8HPS - chains A and D of the 5 polymer chains in the assembly; structure by electron microscopy, 3.51 A resolution.

Chain A:
Name: ABC sugar transporter, permease component
Source organism: Mycolicibacterium smegmatis MC2 155
UniProtKB: I7G6S2 (I7G6S2_MYCS2); residues 1-305 here = UniProt positions 1-305
Chain sequence (305 residues; row label = number of the first residue in the row):
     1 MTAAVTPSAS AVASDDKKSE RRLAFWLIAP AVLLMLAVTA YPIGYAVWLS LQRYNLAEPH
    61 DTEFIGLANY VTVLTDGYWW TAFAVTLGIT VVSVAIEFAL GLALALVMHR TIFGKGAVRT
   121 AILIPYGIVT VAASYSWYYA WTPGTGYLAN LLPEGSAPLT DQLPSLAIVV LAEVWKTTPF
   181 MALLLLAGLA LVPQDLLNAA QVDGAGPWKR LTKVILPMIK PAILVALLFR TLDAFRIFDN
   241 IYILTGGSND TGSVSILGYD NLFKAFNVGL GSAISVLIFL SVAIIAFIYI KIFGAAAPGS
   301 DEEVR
Unresolved in the structure: 1-14, 300-305

Chain D:
Name: ABC transporter, ATP-binding protein SugC
Source organism: Mycolicibacterium smegmatis MC2 155
UniProtKB: A0R2C0 (A0R2C0_MYCS2); residues 1-406 here = UniProt positions 1-406
Chain sequence (406 residues; numbered 1 to 406; the number before each row is that of its first residue):
     1 MAEIVLDRVT KSYPDGAGGV RAAVKEFSMT IADGEFIILV GPSGCGKSTT LNMIAGLEEI
    61 TSGELRIGGE RVNEKAPKDR DIAMVFQSYA LYPHMTVRQN IAFPLTLAKV PKAEIAAKVE
   121 ETAKILDLSE LLDRKPGQLS GGQRQRVAMG RAIVRSPKAF LMDQPLSNLD AKLRVQMRAE
   181 ISRLQDRLGT TTVYVTHDQT EAMTLGDRVV VMLAGEVQQI GTPDELYSSP ANLFVAGFIG
   241 SPAMNFFPAT RTDVGVRLPF GEVTLTPHML DLLDKQARPE NIIVGIRPEH IEDSALLDGY
   301 ARIRALTFSV RADIVESLGA DKYVHFTTEG AGAESAQLAE LAADSGAGTN QFIARVSADS
   361 RVRTGEQIEL AIDTTKLSIF DAATGLNLTR DITPTDPTEA AGPDAG
Unresolved in the structure: 1, 16-19, 334-351, 392-406
Differences from the reference sequence: engineered mutation Gln-164 (Glu in A0R2C0)
Bound ions: Mg2+: Ser-48, Gln-87 (together with ATP)
Residues lining bound ligands:
  - ATP (adenosine-5'-triphosphate), molecule 1: Tyr-13, Ala-23, Pro-42, Ser-43, Gly-44, Cys-45, Gly-46, Lys-47, Ser-48, Thr-49, Gln-87, Gln-164
  - ATP, molecule 2: Arg-134, Gly-137, Gln-138, Ser-140, Gly-141, Gly-142, Gln-143, Asn-168

Interface between chain A and chain D:
Pairs across the interface - 21 pairs, chain A then chain D:
  Leu-196(A) with Leu-91(D); Tyr-92(D), hydrophobic
  Asn-198(A) with Leu-57(D)
  Ala-199(A) with Phe-86(D), hydrophobic; Tyr-92(D); Arg-151(D), hydrogen bond (backbone-side chain)
  Ala-200(A) with Tyr-92(D)
  Gln-201(A) with Pro-77(D); Lys-78(D)
  Val-202(A) with Pro-77(D), hydrophobic; Ile-82(D); Phe-86(D), hydrophobic
  Asp-203(A) with Leu-107(D); Arg-151(D), salt bridge; Arg-155(D), hydrogen bond (backbone-side chain)
  Gly-204(A) with Lys-78(D)
  Ala-205(A) with Leu-107(D)
  Lys-213(A) with His-94(D), hydrogen bond (backbone-side chain); Phe-103(D)
  Pro-217(A) with His-94(D)
  Met-218(A) with His-94(D)
Interface residues without a listed pair, chain A (16 interface residues in all): Asp-195, Gly-206, Lys-209, Val-214
Interface residues without a listed pair, chain D (18 interface residues in all): Ala-55, Met-84, Ser-88, Ala-90, Pro-93, Pro-104

Summary:
Chain A and chain D form an interface of 16 and 18 residues respectively; the contacts include 3 hydrogen
bonds and 1 salt bridge. Among the polar pairs are Asp-203(A)/Arg-151(D), Ala-199(A)/Arg-151(D) and
Asp-203(A)/Arg-155(D). Ligands of chain D: ATP.
Chain A is ABC sugar transporter, permease component and chain D is ABC transporter, ATP-binding protein SugC,
both from Mycolicibacterium smegmatis MC2 155; the structure, LpqY-SugABC in state 5, was determined by
electron microscopy together with 8HPL, 8HPM, 8HPN and 8HPR from the same study.
